1INX - chain A; structure by X-ray diffraction, 2.40 A resolution.

# Chain A
Name: Influenza A subtype N2 neuraminidase
From: Influenza A virus
Notes: EC 3.2.1.18
UniProt: P06820 (NRAM_IATOK); residue numbers follow UniProt; this construct covers 82-469
Sequence (388 residues; numbered 82 to 469; the number before each row is that of its first residue):
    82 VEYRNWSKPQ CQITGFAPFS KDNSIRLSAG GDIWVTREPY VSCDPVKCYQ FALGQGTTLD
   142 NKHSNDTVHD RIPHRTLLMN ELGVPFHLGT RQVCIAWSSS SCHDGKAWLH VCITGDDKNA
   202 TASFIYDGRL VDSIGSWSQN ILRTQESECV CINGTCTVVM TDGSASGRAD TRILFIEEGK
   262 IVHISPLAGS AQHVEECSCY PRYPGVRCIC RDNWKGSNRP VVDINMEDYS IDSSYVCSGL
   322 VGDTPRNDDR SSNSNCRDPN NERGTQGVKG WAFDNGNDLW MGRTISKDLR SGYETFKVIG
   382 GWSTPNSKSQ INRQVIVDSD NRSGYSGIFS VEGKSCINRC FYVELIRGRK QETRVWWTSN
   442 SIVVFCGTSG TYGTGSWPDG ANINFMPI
Differences from the reference sequence: conflict Asp339 (Asn in P06820)
Disulfides: Cys92-Cys417, Cys124-Cys129, Cys175-Cys193, Cys183-Cys230, Cys232-Cys237, Cys278-Cys291, Cys280-Cys289, Cys318-Cys337, Cys421-Cys447
Covalent attachments: N-acetylglucosamine (NAG) linked to Asn86, Asn146, Asn200, Asn234
Metal / ion sites: Ca2+: Asp293, Gly297, Asp324, Gly345, Gln347
Residues lining bound ligands: EQP ((1R)-4-acetamido-1,5-anhydro-2,4-dideoxy-1-phosphono-D-glycero-D-galacto-octitol): Arg118, Glu119, Asp151, Arg152, Arg156, Trp178, Ser179, Ile222, Arg224, Ala246, Glu276, Glu277, Arg292, Asn294, Gly348, Arg371, Tyr406
Curated features (UniProtKB/Swiss-Prot):
  - active site: Asp151 (Proton donor/acceptor), Tyr406 (Nucleophile)
  - binding site (substrate): Arg118, Arg152, Glu276, Glu277, Arg292, Arg371
  - binding site (Ca(2+)): Asp293, Gly297, Asp324, Gly345, Thr346, Gln347
  - glycosylation (N-linked (GlcNAc...) asparagine): Asn86, Asn146, Asn200, Asn234, Asn402

# Overview
Ligands of chain A: compound EQP. Covalently linked N-acetylglucosamine: at Asn86, Asn146, Asn200 and Asn234.
The Ca2+ site is built by Asp293, Gly297, Asp324, Gly345 and Gln347. UniProt lists active-site residues Asp151
and Tyr406, 6 substrate-binding residues and 6 Ca2+-binding residues.
Chain A is Influenza A subtype N2 neuraminidase (Influenza A virus); the structure, A sialic acid derived
phosphonate analog inhibits different strains of influenza virus neuraminidase with different efficiencies,
was determined by X-ray diffraction, deposited together with 1INV, 1INW and 1INY.
